PDB entry 5VXX | electron microscopy, 5.10 A resolution (low resolution: residue-level contacts below are approximate; hydrogen-bond / salt-bridge calls are withheld) | chains A and H of the 21 polymer chains in the assembly

# Chain A (and H)
Molecule: Fimbrial protein
Organism: Neisseria gonorrhoeae
Notes: engineered mutation(s): P69S, S71T; chain H of this document is another copy of the same molecule, construct and numbering; everything in this record applies to it too
UniProtKB: P02974 (FMM1_NEIGO); residues 1-158 here correspond to UniProt positions 8-165 (UniProt number = residue number + 7)
Amino-acid sequence (158 residues; numbered 1 to 158; the number before each row is that of its first residue):
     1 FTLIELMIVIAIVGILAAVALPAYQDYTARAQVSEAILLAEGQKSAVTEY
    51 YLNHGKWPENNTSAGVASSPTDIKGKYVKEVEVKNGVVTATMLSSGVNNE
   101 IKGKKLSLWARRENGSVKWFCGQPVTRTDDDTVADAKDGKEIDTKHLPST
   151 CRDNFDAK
Not modelled in the structure: 157-158
Disulfide bonds: C121-C151
Covalently attached groups: bacillosamine (B6D) linked to S63; phosphoric acid mono-(2-amino-ethyl) ester (OPE) linked to S68
Differences from the reference sequence: variant S69 (Pro76 in P02974), T71 (Ser78 in P02974)
Small-molecule neighbours:
  - bacillosamine (B6D; 2,4-bisacetamido-2,4,6-trideoxy-beta-D-glucopyranose): Y50, K56, E59, N60, T62
  - phosphoric acid mono-(2-amino-ethyl) ester (OPE): T62, A67, S69
Swiss-Prot annotation at these positions:
  - modified residue: F1 (N-methylphenylalanine), S68 (O-(2-aminoethylphosphoryl)serine), S94 (O-(sn-1-glycerophosphoryl)serine)
  - glycosylation: S63 (O-linked (DADDGlc) serine)
What the authors report for this chain:
  - conformationally variable residues: G14, I15 to A23
  - post-translational modification sites: S63, S68
  - binding site for bacillosamine: S63
  - binding site for phosphoric acid mono-(2-amino-ethyl) ester: S68

# Interface between chain A and chain H
Contacting residue pairs (4):
  F1(A) - S45(H)
  L3(A) - S45(H)
  M7(A) - E49(H)
  M7(A) - N53(H)
Interface residues without a listed pair, chain A (4 interface residues in all): I10
Interface residues without a listed pair, chain H (4 interface residues in all): L52

# Summary
The chain A/chain H interface involves 4 residues from each chain. Phosphoric acid mono-(2-amino-ethyl) ester
is covalently linked to S68(A). Covalently linked bacillosamine: at S63(A). From the paper: a binding site for
bacillosamine at S63(A); a binding site for phosphoric acid mono-(2-amino-ethyl) ester at S68(A).
Chain A and chain H are both Fimbrial protein (Neisseria gonorrhoeae); the structure, Cryo-EM reconstruction
of Neisseria gonorrhoeae Type IV pilus, was determined by electron microscopy, deposited together with 5VXY.
